Entry 3ZRV (X-ray diffraction, 1.65 A resolution); this record covers chains A and B.

== Chain A (and B) ==
Name: Hamp, osmolarity sensor protein envz
Organism: Archaeoglobus fulgidus
Notes: chain B of this document is another copy of the same molecule, construct and numbering; everything in this record applies to it too
UniProt: chimeric construct of O28769, P0AEJ4: residues 278-327 from O28769 (O28769_ARCFU) positions 278-327 (same numbers); residues 328-389 from P0AEJ4 positions 229-290 (UniProt number = residue number - 99)
Amino-acid sequence (116 residues; row label = number of the first residue in the row):
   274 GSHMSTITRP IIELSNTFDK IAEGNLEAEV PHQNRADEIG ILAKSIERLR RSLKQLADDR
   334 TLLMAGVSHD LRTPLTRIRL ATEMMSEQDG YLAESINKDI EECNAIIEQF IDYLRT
Not modelled in the structure: 274-277, 386-389 (chain B: 274-277, 388-389)
Construct notes: expression tag (274-277); engineered mutation Phe291 (Ala in O28769)
Swiss-Prot annotation at these positions:
  - binding site (ATP): His342
  - modified residue: His342 (Phosphohistidine)

== How chain A and chain B interact ==
Pairs across the interface (72; chain A residue first):
  Ile280(A) with Ile280(B), hydrophobic
  Thr281(A) with Glu311(B), hydrogen bond
  Ile284(A) with Ile284(B), hydrophobic; Glu311(B); Ile312(B), hydrophobic; Leu315(B), hydrophobic
  Ser288(A) with Ile314(B); Leu315(B), hydrogen bond (side chain-backbone); Ser318(B), hydrogen bond (backbone-side chain)
  Phe291(A) with Phe291(B), hydrophobic; Leu315(B), hydrophobic; Ser318(B); Ile319(B), hydrophobic; Leu322(B), hydrophobic
  Asp292(A) with Ser318(B), hydrogen bond; Arg321(B), salt bridge
  Ile294(A) with Leu322(B), hydrophobic
  Ala295(A) with Leu322(B), hydrophobic; Ser325(B), hydrogen bond (backbone-side chain)
  Glu311(A) with Thr281(B); Ile284(B); Ile285(B)
  Ile312(A) with Ile284(B), hydrophobic
  Leu315(A) with Ser288(B); Phe291(B), hydrophobic; Leu315(B), hydrophobic
  Ser318(A) with Phe291(B); Asp292(B), hydrogen bond
  Ile319(A) with Phe291(B)
  Leu322(A) with Phe291(B), hydrophobic; Ala295(B); Leu322(B), hydrophobic
  Arg333(A) with Arg333(B)
  Leu336(A) with Phe383(B), hydrophobic; Leu387(B), hydrophobic
  Met337(A) with Arg333(B)
  Val340(A) with Phe383(B), hydrophobic; Ile384(B), hydrophobic
  Asp343(A) with Ile379(B)
  Leu344(A) with Ile379(B), hydrophobic
  Pro347(A) with Asp372(B); Glu375(B); Cys376(B), hydrophobic
  Leu348(A) with Cys376(B), hydrophobic
  Arg350(A) with Asp372(B), salt bridge; Glu375(B), salt bridge
  Ile351(A) with Ile369(B), hydrophobic; Asp372(B)
  Ala354(A) with Leu365(B); Ile369(B), hydrophobic
  Met357(A) with Leu365(B)
  Met358(A) with Met358(B), hydrophobic; Leu365(B), hydrophobic
  Ser359(A) with Ser359(B); Asp362(B)
  Gln361(A) with Ser359(B), hydrogen bond
  Asp362(A) with Met358(B); Ser359(B), hydrogen bond (side chain-backbone)
  Tyr364(A) with Met357(B)
  Leu365(A) with Ala354(B); Met357(B); Met358(B), hydrophobic
  Ser368(A) with Arg350(B)
  Ile369(A) with Ala354(B), hydrophobic
  Asp372(A) with Pro347(B); Arg350(B), salt bridge; Ile351(B)
  Cys376(A) with Leu344(B); Pro347(B), hydrophobic
  Ile379(A) with Asp343(B); Leu344(B), hydrophobic
  Phe383(A) with Met337(B), hydrophobic
Interface residues without a listed pair, chain A (47 interface residues in all): Ser278, Ile285, Leu287, Ile314, Arg321, Leu326, Ile373, Glu375, Ile380
Interface residues without a listed pair, chain B (44 interface residues in all): Leu326, Val340, Leu348, Thr355, Gln361, Ile373

== Overview ==
47 residues of chain A face 44 of chain B across their interface, with 8 hydrogen bonds and 4 salt bridges.
Polar contacts include Asp292(A)-Arg321(B), Arg350(A)-Asp372(B) and Arg350(A)-Glu375(B). Curated annotation
(UniProt) lists ATP-binding residue His342(A) on chain A.
Chain A and chain B are both Hamp, osmolarity sensor protein envz (Archaeoglobus fulgidus); the structure, The
high resolution structure of a dimeric Hamp-Dhp fusion displays asymmetry - A291F mutant, was determined by
X-ray diffraction, deposited together with 3ZRW and 3ZRX.
